Entry 8TSL (electron microscopy, 3.40 A resolution); this record covers chains C and E of the 12 polymer chains in the assembly.

[Chain C]
Protein: Transport permease protein
Organism: Caldimonas thermodepolymerans
UniProtKB: A0A2S5T447 (A0A2S5T447_9BURK); residues 3-271 here correspond to UniProt positions 1-269 (UniProt number = residue number - 2)
Amino-acid sequence (274 residues; each row starts with the number of its first residue; numbers below 1 keep their minus sign (Met-2 is residue -2)):
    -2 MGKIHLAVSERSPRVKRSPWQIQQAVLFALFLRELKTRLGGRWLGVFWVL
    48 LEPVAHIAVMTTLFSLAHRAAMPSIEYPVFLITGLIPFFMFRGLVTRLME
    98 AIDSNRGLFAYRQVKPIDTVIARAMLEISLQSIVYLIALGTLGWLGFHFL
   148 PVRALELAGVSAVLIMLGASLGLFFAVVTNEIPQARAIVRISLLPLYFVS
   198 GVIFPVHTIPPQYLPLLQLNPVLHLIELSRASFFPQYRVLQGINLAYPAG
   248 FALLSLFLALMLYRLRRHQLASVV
Not modelled in the structure: -2 to 13, 270-271
Construct notes: initiating methionine (-2); expression tag (-1 to 2); conflict Leu3 (Met1 in A0A2S5T447)
From the paper describing this entry:
  - mutagenesis - R89K: decreased stability

[Chain E]
Protein: Capsular biosynthesis protein
Organism: Caldimonas thermodepolymerans
UniProtKB: A0A2S5T4A0 (A0A2S5T4A0_9BURK); residues 3-371 here correspond to UniProt positions 2-370 (UniProt number = residue number - 1)
Amino-acid sequence (390 residues; row label = number of the first residue in the row; numbers below 1 keep their minus sign (Met-2 is residue -2)):
    -2 MGKIHMKLVSRLTAKRLQWALVYLPMLVATVYFLVFSADRYVSESVITVR
    48 QTSSNAPTGGMSGAALLLAGLTPASREDTCYLQTYIHSMGLLQKLDQQLK
    98 LREHFGTPLRDPLFRLWGGTSQEWFLEYYRSRVEVLMDDICGLLTVRVQG
   148 FEPEFAQALNRAILEESERFVNELSHRMAREQGQFAEAELERATARLQEA
   198 KRQLIAFQAKHKLLDPLAQAQATGTLTAELQAALTRQEAELRNALTYLNE
   248 DSYQVKALRSQINALRQQIDEERLRATAGKNGDRINAVAAEFHDLQLQVG
   298 FAEDAYKLALAAVESARIEATRKLKSLVVVEPPVLPEIAEYPRRWYNLAT
   348 LLVVCCLIYGVVSLVVATIRDHQDGSGSGSHHHHHHHHHH
Not modelled in the structure: -2 to 8, 50-70, 179-312, 370-387
Construct notes: initiating methionine (-2); expression tag (-1 to 2, 372-387); conflict Cys77 (Leu76 in A0A2S5T4A0), Cys138 (Ser137 in A0A2S5T4A0)

[Chain C / chain E interface]
Pairs across the interface (6; chain C residue first):
  Arg39(C) - Leu361(E)
  Leu41(C) - Leu361(E)  hydrophobic
  Arg66(C) - Ile137(E)
  Trp141(C) - Tyr343(E)  hydrogen bond (backbone-side chain)
  Trp141(C) - Ala346(E)  hydrophobic
  Trp141(C) - Thr347(E)  hydrogen bond
Other interface residues (no listed pair), chain C (6 interface residues in all): Trp40, Pro70

[In short]
6 residues of chain C face 5 of chain E across their interface, with 2 hydrogen bonds. Among the polar pairs
are Trp141(C)-Tyr343(E) and Trp141(C)-Thr347(E). From the paper: R89K of chain C reduces stability.
Here chain C is Transport permease protein and chain E is Capsular biosynthesis protein, both from Caldimonas
thermodepolymerans. Entry 8TSL (S. thermodepolymerans KpsM-KpsE in Apo 2 state with rigid body fitted KpsT)
was determined by electron microscopy together with 8TSH, 8TSI, 8TSW, 8TT3 and 8TUN from the same study.
